PDB entry 7T2R | electron microscopy, 3.20 A resolution | chains B and C of the 10 polymer chains in the assembly

[Chain B]
Molecule: NiFe hydrogenase subunit B
Organism: Acetomicrobium mobile
UniProtKB: I4BYB5 (I4BYB5_ACEMN); numbering as in UniProt (aligned over 1-597)
Chain sequence (597 residues; row label = number of the first residue in the row):
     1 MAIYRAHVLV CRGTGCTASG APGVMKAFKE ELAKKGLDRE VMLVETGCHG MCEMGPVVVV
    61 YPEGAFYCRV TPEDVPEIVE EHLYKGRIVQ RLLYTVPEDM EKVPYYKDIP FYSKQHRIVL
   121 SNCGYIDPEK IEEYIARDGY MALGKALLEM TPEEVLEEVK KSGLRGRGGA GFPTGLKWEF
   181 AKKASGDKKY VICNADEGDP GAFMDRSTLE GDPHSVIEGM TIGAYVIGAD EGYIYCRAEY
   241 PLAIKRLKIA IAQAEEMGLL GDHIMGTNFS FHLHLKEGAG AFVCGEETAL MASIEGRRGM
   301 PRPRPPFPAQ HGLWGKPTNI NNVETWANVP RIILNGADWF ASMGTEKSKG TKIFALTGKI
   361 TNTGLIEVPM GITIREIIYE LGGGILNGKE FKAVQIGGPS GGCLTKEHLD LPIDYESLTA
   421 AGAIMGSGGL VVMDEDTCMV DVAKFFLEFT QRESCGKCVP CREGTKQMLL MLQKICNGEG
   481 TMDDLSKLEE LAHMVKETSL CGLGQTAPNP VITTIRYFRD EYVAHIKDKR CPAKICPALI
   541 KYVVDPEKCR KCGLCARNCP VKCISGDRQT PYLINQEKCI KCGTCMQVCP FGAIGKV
Unresolved in the structure: 1-112, 538-597
Ion coordination: 4Fe-4S cluster Fe near C501 (its only coordinating residue here); 2Fe-2S cluster Fe near C531 (its only coordinating residue here)
Ligand contacts:
  - 2Fe-2S cluster (FES): C438, V440, D441, C476, H525, C531, A533, I535, C536
  - 4Fe-4S cluster (SF4): V283, E286, P301, S454, C455, G456, K457, C458, C461, S499, L500, C501, L503, G504
Reported in the primary citation:
  - 2Fe-2S cluster coordination: C438, C476, H525, C531

[Chain C]
Molecule: NiFe hydrogenase subunit C
Organism: Acetomicrobium mobile
UniProtKB: I4BYB8 (I4BYB8_ACEMN); residue numbers follow UniProt; this construct covers 1-156
Chain sequence (156 residues; each row starts with the number of its first residue):
     1 MALSTVDVVE KVKEIVAPWK GKQGGLIPIL QEVQRELGYL PEEALLTISR ELKMPKAEVY
    61 GVATFYAQFH LKPRGRHVIR VCRGTACHVR GSLQILEKVK QMLGIEENET TDDLRFTLEP
   121 VACLGACGLA PVMMVDEDTH GRMTPDKIQA ILDKYQ
Unresolved in the structure: 1-4
Ion coordination: 2Fe-2S cluster Fe: C87, C127
Ligand contacts: 2Fe-2S cluster (FES): C82, G84, A86, C87, C123, L124, G125, A126, C127, V132

[How chain B and chain C interact]
Residue-residue contacts - 58 pairs, chain B then chain C:
  D199(B) - T85(C)
  P200(B) - G84(C)
  P200(B) - A122(C)  hydrophobic
  P200(B) - C123(C)  hydrogen bond (backbone-backbone)
  G201(B) - T85(C)
  G201(B) - C123(C)
  G201(B) - C127(C)
  R206(B) - L124(C)  hydrogen bond (side chain-backbone)
  A238(B) - Q31(C)
  A238(B) - Q68(C)
  E239(B) - Q68(C)
  Y240(B) - C123(C)
  K276(B) - W19(C)
  K276(B) - P28(C)
  E277(B) - Q31(C)  hydrogen bond (backbone-side chain)
  G278(B) - Q31(C)
  G278(B) - Q68(C)
  A279(B) - I27(C)  hydrophobic
  A279(B) - Q31(C)
  A279(B) - Y66(C)
  A279(B) - A67(C)
  A279(B) - Q68(C)
  G280(B) - A67(C)
  G280(B) - Q68(C)
  A281(B) - Y66(C)  hydrophobic
  V283(B) - F65(C)  hydrophobic
  C284(B) - Y66(C)
  S293(B) - Y66(C)
  E295(B) - G24(C)
  R297(B) - E58(C)
  R297(B) - V62(C)
  R297(B) - Y66(C)  hydrogen bond (backbone-side chain)
  R298(B) - G61(C)
  R298(B) - V62(C)
  R298(B) - F65(C)
  G299(B) - F65(C)
  G299(B) - Y66(C)  hydrogen bond (backbone-side chain)
  W314(B) - Q23(C)
  W314(B) - G24(C)
  T357(B) - A86(C)
  T357(B) - C127(C)  hydrogen bond (side chain-backbone)
  G358(B) - R90(C)  hydrogen bond (backbone-side chain)
  K359(B) - V89(C)  hydrogen bond (side chain-backbone)
  K359(B) - R90(C)
  T363(B) - C127(C)
  T363(B) - G128(C)  hydrogen bond (side chain-backbone)
  V431(B) - T85(C)
  V431(B) - V89(C)  hydrophobic
  M433(B) - V89(C)  hydrophobic
  T437(B) - V89(C)
  D441(B) - H88(C)  salt bridge
  F445(B) - R83(C)
  F445(B) - G84(C)
  F445(B) - T85(C)
  F445(B) - H88(C)
  F446(B) - T85(C)
  C455(B) - F65(C)  hydrophobic
  I535(B) - Q94(C)
Also at the interface, not in a pair above, chain B (37 interface residues in all): F203, G296, L386, V442
Also at the interface, not in a pair above, chain C (31 interface residues in all): G25, L26, R35, F69, G125

[Summary]
The interface between chain B and chain C involves 37 residues on one side and 31 on the other, with 9
hydrogen bonds and 1 salt bridge. Polar pairs include D441(B)-H88(C), R206(B)-L124(C) and E277(B)-Q31(C).
Bound to chain B: 4Fe-4S cluster and 2Fe-2S cluster. From the paper: 2Fe-2S cluster coordination by C438(B),
C476(B) and H525(B) among others.
Here chain B is NiFe hydrogenase subunit B and chain C is NiFe hydrogenase subunit C, both from Acetomicrobium
mobile. Entry 7T2R (Structure of electron bifurcating Ni-Fe hydrogenase complex HydABCSL in FMN-free apo
state) was determined by electron microscopy, deposited together with 7T30.
